PDB entry 8G7U | electron microscopy, 4.00 A resolution | chains A and B of the 6 polymer chains in the assembly

Chain A:
Name: Antiviral innate immune response receptor RIG-I
Source organism: Homo sapiens
Notes: EC 3.6.4.13
Reference sequence: O95786 (DDX58_HUMAN); numbering as in UniProt (aligned over 1-925)
Chain sequence (925 residues; numbered 1 to 925; the number before each row is that of its first residue):
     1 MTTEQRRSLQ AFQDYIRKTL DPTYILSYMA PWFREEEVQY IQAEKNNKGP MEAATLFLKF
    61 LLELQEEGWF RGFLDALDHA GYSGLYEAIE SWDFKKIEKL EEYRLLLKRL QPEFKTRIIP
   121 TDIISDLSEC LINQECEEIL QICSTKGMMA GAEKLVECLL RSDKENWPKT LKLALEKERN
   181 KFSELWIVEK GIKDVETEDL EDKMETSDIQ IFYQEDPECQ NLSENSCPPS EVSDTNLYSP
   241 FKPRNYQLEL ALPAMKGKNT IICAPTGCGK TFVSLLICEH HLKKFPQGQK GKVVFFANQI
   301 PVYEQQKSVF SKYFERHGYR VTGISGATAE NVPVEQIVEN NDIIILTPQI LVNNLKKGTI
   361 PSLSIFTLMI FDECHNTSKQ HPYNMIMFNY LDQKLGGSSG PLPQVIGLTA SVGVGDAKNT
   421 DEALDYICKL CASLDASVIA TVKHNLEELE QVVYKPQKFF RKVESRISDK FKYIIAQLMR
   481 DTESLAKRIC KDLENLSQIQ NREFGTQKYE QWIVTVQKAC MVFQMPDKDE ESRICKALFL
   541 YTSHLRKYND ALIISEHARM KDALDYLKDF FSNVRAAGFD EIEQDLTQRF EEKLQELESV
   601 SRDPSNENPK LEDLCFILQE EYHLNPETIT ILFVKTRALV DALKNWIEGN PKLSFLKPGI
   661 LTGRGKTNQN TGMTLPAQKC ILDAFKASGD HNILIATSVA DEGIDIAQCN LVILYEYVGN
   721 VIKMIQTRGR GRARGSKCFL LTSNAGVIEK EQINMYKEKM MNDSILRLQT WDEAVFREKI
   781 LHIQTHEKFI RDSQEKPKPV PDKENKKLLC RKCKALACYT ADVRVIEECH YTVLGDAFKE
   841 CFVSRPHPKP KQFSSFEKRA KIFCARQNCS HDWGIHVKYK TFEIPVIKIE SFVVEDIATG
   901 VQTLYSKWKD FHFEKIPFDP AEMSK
Unresolved in the structure: 1-240, 663-689, 700-705, 719-721, 924-925
Metal / ion sites: Zn2+: C813, C864
Swiss-Prot annotation at these positions:
  - motif: D372 to H375 (DECH box)
  - binding site (ATP): A264 to T271
  - binding site (Zn(2+)): C810, C813, C864, C869
  - modified residue: S8 (Microbial infection: Phosphoserine), T170 (Phosphothreonine), N495 (Microbial infection: Deamidated asparagine), N549 (Microbial infection: Deamidated asparagine), T770 (Phosphothreonine), S854 (Phosphoserine), S855 (Phosphoserine), K858 (N6-acetyllysine), K909 (N6-acetyllysine)
  - cross-link (Glycyl lysine isopeptide (Lys-Gly)): K48 (interchain with G-Cter in ubiquitin), K96 (interchain with G-Cter in ubiquitin), K154 (interchain with G-Cter in ubiquitin), K164 (interchain with G-Cter in ubiquitin), K172 (interchain with G-Cter in ubiquitin), K181 (interchain with G-Cter in ubiquitin), K193 (interchain with G-Cter in ubiquitin), K203 (interchain with G-Cter in ubiquitin), K812 (interchain with G-Cter in ubiquitin)
  - natural variant: C268 (C268F: In SGMRT2), E373 (E373A: In SGMRT2)
  - mutagenesis: S8 (S8E: Complete loss of MARCHF5-mediated degradation), T55 (T55I: No IRF3 signaling activity. No effect on dsRNA binding), K99 (K99R: Little or no effect on ubiquitination of the 2 CARD domain. Abolishes ubiquitination by RNF125), K154 (K154R: Reduction of ubiquitination. Reduction of INFB induction), K164 (K164R: Reduction of ubiquitination. Reduction of INFB induction), K169 (K169R: Little or no effect on ubiquitination of the 2 CARD domains), K172 (K172R: Complete loss of ubiquitination. No interaction with MAVS/IPS1. No induction of IFN-beta), K181 (K181R: Little or no effect on ubiquitination of the 2 CARD domains), K190 (K190R: Little or no effect on ubiquitination of the 2 CARD domains), K193 (K193R: Little or no effect on ubiquitination of the 2 CARD domains), K270 (K270A: No IRF3 signaling activity. Loss of dsRNA-induced ATPase activity. No effect on ds-RNA binding. Changed RIG-I signaling pathway), D372 to H375 (Loss of dsRNA-induced ATPase activity. No effect on ds-RNA binding. Changed RIG-I signaling pathway), 12 further mutagenesis entries in UniProt
From the paper describing this entry:
  - mutagenesis - F616A, I617A, L624A: decreased signaling in response to p3SLR14

Chain B:
Name: E3 ubiquitin-protein ligase RNF135
Source organism: Homo sapiens
Notes: EC 2.3.2.27
Reference sequence: Q8IUD6 (RN135_HUMAN); residue numbers follow UniProt; this construct covers 1-432
Chain sequence (432 residues; each row starts with the number of its first residue):
     1 MAGLGLGSAV PVWLAEDDLG CIICQGLLDW PATLPCGHSF CRHCLEALWG ARDARRWACP
    61 TCRQGAAQQP HLRKNTLLQD LADKYRRAAR EIQAGSDPAH CPCPGSSSLS SAAARPRRRP
   121 ELQRVAVEKS ITEVAQELTE LVEHLVDIVR SLQNQRPLSE SGPDNELSIL GKAFSSGVDL
   181 SMASPKLVTS DTAAGKIRDI LHDLEEIQEK LQESVTWKEA PEAQMQGELL EAPSSSSCPL
   241 PDQSHPALRR ASRFAQWAIH PTFNLKSLSC SLEVSKDSRT VTVSHRPQPY RWSCERFSTS
   301 QVLCSQALSS GKHYWEVDTR NCSHWAVGVA SWEMSRDQVL GRTMDSCCVE WKGTSQLSAW
   361 HMVKETVLGS DRPGVVGIWL NLEEGKLAFY SVDNQEKLLY ECTISASSPL YPAFWLYGLH
   421 PGNYLIIKQV KV
Unresolved in the structure: 1-251, 363, 431-432
Disulfide bonds: C347-C402
Swiss-Prot annotation at these positions:
  - zinc finger: C21 to R63 (RING-type)
  - natural variant: R286 (R286H: Found in an individual with overgrowth, learning disability and dysmorphic features; uncertain significance)
  - mutagenesis: E16 to D18 (Prevents degradation by hepatitis C virus NS3/NS4A), C21 (C21A: Loss of function in RIG-I signaling pathway; when associated with A-24), C24 (C24A: Loss of function in RIG-I signaling pathway; when associated with A-21)
From the paper describing this entry:
  - mutagenesis - W415A, Y417A, L419D: decreased signaling in response to p3SLR14

Interface between chain A and chain B:
Contacting residue pairs (13; chain A residue first):
  E464(A) with R286(B)
  P604(A) with W292(B), hydrogen bond (backbone-side chain)
  S605(A) with W292(B)
  I617(A) with L419(B), hydrophobic
  Q619(A) with S298(B), hydrogen bond (side chain-backbone); T299(B)
  E620(A) with S300(B); W415(B); G418(B)
  H623(A) with V339(B); L340(B); R342(B); W415(B)
Interface residues without a listed pair, chain A (13 interface residues in all): R461, D613, F616, L624, P651, K652
Interface residues without a listed pair, chain B (15 interface residues in all): P287, D337, E350, Y417
From the paper, about this interface:
  - hot spots on chain A (mutagenesis) - F616A, L624A: decreased signaling in response to p3SLR14
  - hot spots on chain B (mutagenesis) - W415A, Y417A, L419D: decreased signaling in response to p3SLR14

Summary:
13 residues of chain A face 15 of chain B across their interface, with 2 hydrogen bonds. Polar contacts
include P604(A)-W292(B) and Q619(A)-S298(B). From the paper: F616A, I617A and L624A of chain A reduce
signaling in response to p3SLR14; W415A, Y417A and L419D of chain B reduce signaling in response to p3SLR14.
Here chain A is Antiviral innate immune response receptor RIG-I and chain B is E3 ubiquitin-protein ligase
RNF135, both from Homo sapiens. Entry 8G7U (Cryo-EM structure of Riplet:RIG-I:dsRNA complex (end-semi-closed
end)) was determined by electron microscopy, deposited together with 8G7T and 8G7V.
